Entry 7RND (X-ray diffraction, 2.15 A resolution); this record covers chains D and G of the 6 polymer chains in the assembly.

Chain D:
Name: Caspase-3 subunit p12
Source organism: Homo sapiens
UniProtKB: P42574 (CASP3_HUMAN); numbering as in UniProt (aligned over 184-277)
Amino-acid sequence (95 residues; each row starts with the number of its first residue):
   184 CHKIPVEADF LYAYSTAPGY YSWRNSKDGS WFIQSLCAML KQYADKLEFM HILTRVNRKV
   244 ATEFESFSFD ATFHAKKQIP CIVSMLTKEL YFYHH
Disordered / not traced: 184, 277-278
Construct notes: expression tag (278)
UniProt features mapped onto this chain:
  - modified residue: Arg207 (Microbial infection: ADP-riboxanated arginine)
  - mutagenesis: Arg207 (R207A: Abolished ADP-riboxanation by C.violaceum CopC)

Chain G:
Name: Ac-VDPVD-CHO
Amino-acid sequence (6 residues; row label = number of the first residue in the row):
     1 XVDPVX
Disordered / not traced: 1
Modified positions: ACE (acetyl group) at position 1; ASA (aspartic aldehyde) at position 6

How chain D and chain G interact:
Pairs across the interface (19):
  Tyr204(D) - Val5(G)  hydrophobic
  Ser205(D) - Val5(G)
  Ser205(D) - ASA_6(G)  hydrogen bond (backbone-backbone)
  Trp206(D) - Asp3(G)
  Trp206(D) - Pro4(G)
  Trp206(D) - Val5(G)  hydrophobic
  Arg207(D) - Val2(G)  hydrogen bond (backbone-backbone)
  Arg207(D) - Asp3(G)
  Arg207(D) - Pro4(G)  hydrogen bond (backbone-backbone)
  Arg207(D) - Val5(G)  hydrogen bond (side chain-backbone)
  Arg207(D) - ASA_6(G)
  Asn208(D) - Val2(G)
  Ser209(D) - Asp3(G)
  Ser209(D) - Pro4(G)
  Trp214(D) - Val2(G)
  Glu248(D) - Val2(G)
  Ser249(D) - Val2(G)
  Phe250(D) - Val2(G)  hydrogen bond (backbone-backbone)
  Phe250(D) - Asp3(G)

In short:
10 residues of chain D face 5 of chain G across their interface; the contacts include 5 hydrogen bonds. Among
the polar pairs are Arg207(D)-Val5(G), Ser205(D)-ASA_6(G) and Arg207(D)-Val2(G). UniProt lists one mutagenesis
site on chain D.
Here chain D is Caspase-3 subunit p12 (Homo sapiens) and chain G is Ac-VDPVD-CHO. Entry 7RND (Crystal
structure of caspase-3 with inhibitor Ac-VDPVD-CHO) was determined by X-ray diffraction together with 7RN7,
7RN8, 7RN9, 7RNB, 7RNE, 7RNF and 7SEO from the same study.
